9NR2 - chains A and F of the 6 polymer chains in the assembly; structure by X-ray diffraction, 2.71 A resolution.

[Chain A]
Name: Hemagglutinin HA1
Source organism: Influenza A virus
UniProt: A0A1L7N0F8 (A0A1L7N0F8_9INFA); the construct lacks a stretch of the UniProt sequence, so the offset changes along the chain: 11-55 = UniProt 17-61; 56-83 = UniProt 63-90; 84-96 = UniProt 92-104; 97-125 = UniProt 106-134; 2 more segments
Chain sequence (324 residues; row label = number of the first residue in the row; a row labelled like 125A-125B holds insertion residues (125A, then the next letters in order)):
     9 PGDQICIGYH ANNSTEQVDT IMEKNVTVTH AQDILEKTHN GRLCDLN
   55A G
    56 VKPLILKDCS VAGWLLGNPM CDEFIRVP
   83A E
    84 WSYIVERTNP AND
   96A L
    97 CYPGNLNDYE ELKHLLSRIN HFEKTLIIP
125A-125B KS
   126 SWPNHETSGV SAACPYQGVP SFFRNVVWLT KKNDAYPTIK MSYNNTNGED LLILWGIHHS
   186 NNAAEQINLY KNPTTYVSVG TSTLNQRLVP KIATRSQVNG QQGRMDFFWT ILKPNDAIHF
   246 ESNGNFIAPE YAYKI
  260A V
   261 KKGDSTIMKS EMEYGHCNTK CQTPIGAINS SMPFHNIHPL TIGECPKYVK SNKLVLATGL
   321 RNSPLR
Not modelled in the structure: 324-326
Differences from the reference sequence: expression tag (9-10)
Disulfide bonds: Cys-52/Cys-277, Cys-64/Cys-76, Cys-281/Cys-305
Glycans and other covalent adducts: N-acetylglucosamine (NAG) linked to Asn-21, Asn-169
Reported in the primary citation:
  - binding site for N-acetyl-alpha-neuraminic acid: Gln-226
  - binding site for beta-D-galactopyranose: Glu-190, Gln-226
  - mutagenesis - Q226L: increased binding to human-type receptors
  - mutagenesis - Q226L: increased binding to 6SLN3
  - mutagenesis - Q226L/G228S: unchanged binding to human-type receptors
  - mutagenesis - Q226L: increased binding to human trachea

[Chain F]
Name: Hemagglutinin HA2
Source organism: Influenza A virus
UniProt: A0A1L7N0F8 (A0A1L7N0F8_9INFA); residues 1-174 here correspond to UniProt positions 345-518 (UniProt number = residue number + 344)
Chain sequence (177 residues; numbered 1 to 177; the number before each row is that of its first residue):
     1 GLFGAIAGFI EGGWQGMVDG WYGYHHSNEQ GSGYAADRES TQKAIDGVTN KVNSIIDKMN
    61 TQFEAVGREF NNLERRIENL NKKMEDGFLD VWTYNAELLV LMENERTLDF HDSNVKNLYD
   121 KVRLQLRDNA KELGNGCFEF YHKCDNECME SVRNGTYDYP QYSEEARLKR EEISSGR
Differences from the reference sequence: expression tag (175-177)
Disulfide bonds: Cys-144/Cys-148

[Chain A / chain F interface]
Residue-residue contacts (10):
  Ile-29(A) with Asn-50(F); Lys-51(F), hydrogen bond (backbone-backbone); Ser-54(F); Glu-103(F); Arg-106(F)
  Met-30(A) with Gly-47(F); Asn-50(F); Lys-51(F)
  Lys-32(A) with Asn-50(F)
  Lys-310(A) with Asn-60(F)
Interface residues without a listed pair, chain F (10 interface residues in all): Asp-46, Val-48, Phe-110

[Overview]
4 residues of chain A face 10 of chain F across their interface, with 1 hydrogen bond. Its one hydrogen bond,
Ile-29(A)/Lys-51(F), is backbone to backbone. Covalently linked N-acetylglucosamine: at Asn-21(A) and
Asn-169(A). From the paper: a binding site for beta-D-galactopyranose at Glu-190(A) and Gln-226(A); Q226L of
chain A increases binding to human-type receptors.
Chain A is Hemagglutinin HA1 and chain F is Hemagglutinin HA2, both from Influenza A virus; the structure,
Crystal structure of H5 hemagglutinin from the influenza virus A/black swan/Akita/1/2016 with LSTa, was
determined by X-ray diffraction, deposited together with 9NR5 and 9NRB.
